PDB entry 3MGS | X-ray diffraction, 3.15 A resolution | chains G and J of the 10 polymer chains in the assembly

# Chain G
Molecule: Histone H2A
From: Xenopus laevis
UniProt: Q6AZJ8 (Q6AZJ8_XENLA); residues 1-119 here correspond to UniProt positions 2-120 (UniProt number = residue number + 1)
Amino-acid sequence (119 residues; row label = number of the first residue in the row):
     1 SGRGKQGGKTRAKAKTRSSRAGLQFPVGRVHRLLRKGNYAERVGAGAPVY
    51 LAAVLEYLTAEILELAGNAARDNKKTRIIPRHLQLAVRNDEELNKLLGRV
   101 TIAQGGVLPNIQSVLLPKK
Not modelled in the structure: 1-12, 119

# Chain J
Molecule: 147-nt DNA strand
Sequence (147 nucleotides; each row starts with the number of its first residue; numbers below 1 keep their minus sign (DA-73 is residue -73)):
   -73 ATCAATATCCACCTGCAGATACTACCAAAAGTGTATTTGGAAACTGCTCC
   -23 ATCAAAAGGCATGTTCAGCTGGATTCCAGCTGAACATGCCTTTTGATGGA
    27 GCAGTTTCCAAATACACTTTTGGTAGTATCTGCAGGTGGATATTGAT
Metal / ion sites: Cs+ site 1: DT-66 (shared with 2 residues of chain I); Cs+ site 2: DT-60, DG-59; Mn2+ site 1: DG-35, DG-34; Cs+ site 3: DG-15 (shared with 1 residue of chain I); Cs+ site 4 near DT-12 (its only coordinating residue here); Cs+ site 5: DT-10 (shared with 1 residue of chain I); Mn2+ site 2 near DG-3 (its only coordinating residue here); Mn2+ site 3 near DG5 (its only coordinating residue here); Mn2+ site 4 near DG27 (its only coordinating residue here); Mn2+ site 5 near DG48 (its only coordinating residue here); Mn2+ site 6 near DG61 (its only coordinating residue here); Cs+ site 6: DT67, DA68 (shared with 2 residues of chain I)

# Chain G / chain J interface
Pairs across the interface - 14 pairs, chain G then chain J:
  Lys13(G) - DA-45(J)  base contact
  Lys13(G) - DA-44(J)  base contact
  Lys13(G) - DG-43(J)  sugar contact
  Ala14(G) - DG-43(J)  hydrogen bond to the phosphate
  Ala14(G) - DT-42(J)  phosphate contact
  Lys15(G) - DT-42(J)  hydrogen bond to the phosphate
  Arg17(G) - DG-43(J)  salt bridge to the phosphate
  Arg20(G) - DT-42(J)  salt bridge to the phosphate
  Gly28(G) - DA-44(J)  phosphate contact
  Arg29(G) - DA-44(J)  phosphate contact
  Arg32(G) - DA-45(J)  sugar contact
  Arg32(G) - DA-44(J)  salt bridge to the phosphate
  Arg42(G) - DG-35(J)  sugar contact
  Arg77(G) - DA-55(J)  sugar contact
Also at the interface, not in a pair above, chain G (12 interface residues in all): Thr16, Glu41

# Summary
The interface between chain G and chain J involves 12 residues on one side and 6 on the other, with 2 hydrogen
bonds and 3 salt bridges. Polar pairs include Ala14(G)-DG-43(J), Lys15(G)-DT-42(J) and Arg17(G)-DG-43(J).
DT67(J) and DA68(J) form the Cs+ site 6.
Here chain G is Histone H2A (Xenopus laevis) and chain J is a 147-nt DNA strand. Entry 3MGS (Binding of Cesium
ions to the Nucleosome Core particle) was determined by X-ray diffraction, deposited together with 3MGP, 3MGQ
and 3MGR.
